7O3J - chains A and C of the 42 polymer chains in the assembly; structure by electron microscopy, 2.60 A resolution.

== Chain A ==
Protein: TrwE protein
Organism: Escherichia coli
UniProt: O50337 (O50337_ECOLX); residues 1-395 here = UniProt positions 1-395
Chain sequence (395 residues; row label = number of the first residue in the row):
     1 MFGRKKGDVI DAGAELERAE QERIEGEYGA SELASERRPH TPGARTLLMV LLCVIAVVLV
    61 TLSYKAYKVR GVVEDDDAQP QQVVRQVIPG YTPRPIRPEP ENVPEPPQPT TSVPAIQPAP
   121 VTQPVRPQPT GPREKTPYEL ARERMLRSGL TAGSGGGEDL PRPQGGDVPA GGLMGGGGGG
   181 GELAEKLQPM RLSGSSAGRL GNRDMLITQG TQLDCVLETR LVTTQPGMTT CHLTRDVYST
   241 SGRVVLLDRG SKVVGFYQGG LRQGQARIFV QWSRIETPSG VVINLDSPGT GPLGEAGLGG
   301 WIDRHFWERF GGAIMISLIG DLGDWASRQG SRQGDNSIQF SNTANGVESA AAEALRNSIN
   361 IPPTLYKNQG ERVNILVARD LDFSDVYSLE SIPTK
Disordered / not traced: 1-176, 332-348
Disulfides: Cys215-Cys231
Sequence notes: conflict Asp335 (Asn in O50337)

== Chain C ==
Protein: TrwH protein
Organism: Escherichia coli
UniProt: O50334 (O50334_ECOLX); residue numbers follow UniProt; this construct covers 1-47
Chain sequence (47 residues; row label = number of the first residue in the row):
     1 MKTIIFAILM TGLLSACASA PKPKQPSDFN REPVNKTVPV EIQRGAL
Disordered / not traced: 1-16, 45-47

== Interface between chain A and chain C ==
Contacting residue pairs (8; chain A residue first):
  Trp301(A) - Ser19(C)
  Trp301(A) - Ala20(C)  hydrophobic
  Trp301(A) - Pro21(C)
  Tyr366(A) - Ala20(C)  hydrophobic
  Asn368(A) - Pro21(C)
  Asn368(A) - Lys22(C)
  Asn368(A) - Pro23(C)
  Gln369(A) - Pro23(C)
Other interface residues (no listed pair), chain A (6 interface residues in all): Arg220, Trp307
Other interface residues (no listed pair), chain C (7 interface residues in all): Cys17, Ala18

== In short ==
The interface between chain A and chain C involves 6 residues on one side and 7 on the other.
Here chain A is TrwE protein and chain C is TrwH protein, both from Escherichia coli. Entry 7O3J (O-layer
structure (TrwH/VirB7, TrwF/VirB9CTD, TrwE/VirB10CTD) of the outer membrane core complex from the
fully-assembled R388 type ...) was determined by electron microscopy (same publication as 7O3T, 7O3V, 7O41 and
7OIU).
